6XAW - chains A and B; structure by X-ray diffraction, 1.84 A resolution.

Chain A:
Molecule: Transcriptional regulatory protein SIN3
Source organism: Saccharomyces cerevisiae (strain ATCC 204508 / S288c)
Reference sequence: P22579 (SIN3_YEAST); residues 402-473 here = UniProt positions 402-473
Amino-acid sequence (76 residues; each row starts with the number of its first residue):
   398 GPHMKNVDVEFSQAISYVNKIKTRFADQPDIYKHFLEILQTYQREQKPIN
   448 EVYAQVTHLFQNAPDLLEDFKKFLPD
Disordered / not traced: 398-404
Construct notes: expression tag (398-401)

Chain B:
Molecule: Transcriptional regulatory protein UME6
Source organism: Saccharomyces cerevisiae (strain ATCC 204508 / S288c)
Reference sequence: P39001 (UME6_YEAST); numbering as in UniProt (aligned over 500-543)
Amino-acid sequence (46 residues; each row starts with the number of its first residue):
   498 GPRSRLLLGPNSASSSTKLDDDLGTAAAVLSNMRSSPYRTHDKPIS
Disordered / not traced: 498-515, 532-543
Construct notes: expression tag (498-499)
Swiss-Prot annotation at these positions:
  - mutagenesis: Ala-523 (A523S: Impairs SIN3-binding and gene repression activity), Ala-524 (A524T: Impairs gene repression activity), Ala-525 (Impairs gene repression activity), Val-526 (V526Q: Impairs gene repression activity), Leu-527 (L527P: Impairs SIN3-binding and gene repression activity), Ser-528 (S528P: Impairs SIN3-binding and gene repression activity), Met-530 (M530T/V: Impairs SIN3-binding and gene repression activity)

How chain A and chain B interact:
Contacting residue pairs - 30 pairs, chain A then chain B:
  Glu-407(A) with Ser-528(B)
  Phe-408(A) with Ala-524(B); Ala-525(B); Ser-528(B)
  Ala-411(A) with Ala-524(B); Ser-528(B)
  Ile-412(A) with Leu-520(B); Ala-524(B), hydrophobic
  Tyr-414(A) with Leu-527(B), hydrophobic
  Val-415(A) with Leu-520(B), hydrophobic
  Asn-416(A) with Leu-520(B)
  Tyr-429(A) with Leu-520(B)
  Leu-433(A) with Asp-519(B); Ala-523(B), hydrophobic
  Leu-436(A) with Ala-523(B); Val-526(B)
  Gln-437(A) with Thr-522(B)
  Tyr-439(A) with Val-526(B), hydrophobic; Met-530(B)
  Gln-440(A) with Val-526(B)
  Ile-446(A) with Met-530(B), hydrophobic
  Val-449(A) with Met-530(B), hydrophobic
  Phe-467(A) with Leu-527(B), hydrophobic
  Lys-469(A) with Arg-531(B), hydrogen bond (backbone-side chain)
  Phe-470(A) with Leu-527(B), hydrophobic; Arg-531(B)
  Leu-471(A) with Arg-531(B), hydrogen bond (backbone-side chain)
  Pro-472(A) with Met-530(B); Arg-531(B)
  Asp-473(A) with Arg-531(B)
Also at the interface, not in a pair above, chain A (22 interface residues in all): Lys-419
Also at the interface, not in a pair above, chain B (12 interface residues in all): Gly-521

Summary:
22 residues of chain A face 12 of chain B across their interface, with 2 hydrogen bonds. Polar contacts
include Lys-469(A)/Arg-531(B) and Leu-471(A)/Arg-531(B). From UniProt: 7 mutagenesis sites on chain B.
Here chain A is Transcriptional regulatory protein SIN3 and chain B is Transcriptional regulatory protein
UME6, both from Saccharomyces cerevisiae (strain ATCC 204508 / S288c). Entry 6XAW (Crystal Structure Analysis
of SIN3-UME6) was determined by X-ray diffraction.
